PDB entry 7Q54 | electron microscopy, 8.90 A resolution (very low resolution: no residue pairs are listed; an interface is given only as per-side residue counts) | chains Q and P of the 8 polymer chains in the assembly

[Chain Q]
Protein: Glyceraldehyde-3-phosphate dehydrogenase B, chloroplastic
From: Spinacia oleracea
Notes: EC 1.2.1.13
Reference sequence: P12860 (G3PB_SPIOL); the construct lacks a stretch of the UniProt sequence and is renumbered around it, so the offset changes along the chain: -83 to 18 = UniProt 1-102; 19-34 = UniProt 105-120; 36-60 = UniProt 121-145; 61-122 = UniProt 147-208; 4 more segments
Amino-acid sequence (451 residues; numbered -83 to 362 plus 7 insertion-coded residues; 2 numbers in that range are skipped by the numbering (no residue carries them; nothing is unmodelled there); the number before each row is that of its first residue; a row labelled like 18A-18B holds insertion residues (18A, then the next letters in order); numbers below 1 keep their minus sign (Met-83 is residue -83)):
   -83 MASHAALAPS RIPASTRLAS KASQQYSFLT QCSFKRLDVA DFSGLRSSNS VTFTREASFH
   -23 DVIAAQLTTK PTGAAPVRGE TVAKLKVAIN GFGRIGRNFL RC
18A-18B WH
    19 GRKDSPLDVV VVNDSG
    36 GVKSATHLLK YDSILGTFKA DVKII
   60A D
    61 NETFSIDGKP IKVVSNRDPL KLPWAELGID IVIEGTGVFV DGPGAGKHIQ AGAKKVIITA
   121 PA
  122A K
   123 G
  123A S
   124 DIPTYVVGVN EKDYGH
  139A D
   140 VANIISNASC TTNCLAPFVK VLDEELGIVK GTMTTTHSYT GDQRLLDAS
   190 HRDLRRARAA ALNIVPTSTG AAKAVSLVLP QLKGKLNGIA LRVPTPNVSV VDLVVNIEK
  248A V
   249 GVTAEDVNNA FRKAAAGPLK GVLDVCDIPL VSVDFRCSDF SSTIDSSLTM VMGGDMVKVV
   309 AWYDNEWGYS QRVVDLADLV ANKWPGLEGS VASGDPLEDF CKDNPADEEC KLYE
Not modelled in the structure: -83 to -1, 335-362
Curated features (UniProtKB/Swiss-Prot):
  - active site: Cys149 (Nucleophile)
  - binding site (NADP(+)): Arg10, Ile11, Asp32, Arg77, Asn313
  - binding site (D-glyceraldehyde 3-phosphate): Ser148 to Thr150, Thr179, Arg195, Thr208, Gly209, Arg231
  - site: His176 (Activates thiol group during catalysis)
Ligand contacts: NAD (nicotinamide-adenine-dinucleotide): Asn6, Gly7, Phe8, Gly9, Arg10, Ile11, Gly12, Arg13, Asn31, Asn76, Arg77, Gly95, Thr96, Gly97, Val98, Phe99, Thr119, Ala120, Ser148, His176, Gly180, Asn313, Glu314, Tyr317
From the paper describing this entry:
  - catalytic residues: Cys149 (citing earlier work)

[Chain P]
Protein: Glyceraldehyde-3-phosphate dehydrogenase A, chloroplastic
From: Spinacia oleracea
Notes: EC 1.2.1.13
Reference sequence: P19866 (G3PA_SPIOL); the construct lacks a stretch of the UniProt sequence and is renumbered around it, so the offset changes along the chain: -65 to 18 = UniProt 1-84; 19-34 = UniProt 87-102; 36-60 = UniProt 103-127; 61-122 = UniProt 129-190; 2 more segments
Amino-acid sequence (402 residues; numbered -65 to 334 plus 4 insertion-coded residues; 2 numbers in that range are skipped by the numbering (no residue carries them; nothing is unmodelled there); the number before each row is that of its first residue; a row labelled like 18A-18B holds insertion residues (18A, then the next letters in order); numbers below 1 keep their minus sign (Met-65 is residue -65); X marks 1 residue of unknown identity (built as UNK)):
   -65 MASNMLSIAN PSLRVYNKGF SEFSGLHTSS LPFGRKGSDD LMAFVSFQTN AVGGKRSSQN
    -5 GVVEAKLKVA INGFGRIGRN FLRC
18A-18B WH
    19 GRKDSPLDVV VINDTG
    36 GVKQASHLLK YDSILGTFDA DVKTA
   60A G
    61 DSAISVDGKV IKVVSDRNPV NLPWGDMGID LVIEGTGVFV DRDGAGKHLQ AGAKKVLITA
   121 PG
  122A K
   123 GDIPTYVVGV NEEGYTHADT IISNASCTTN CLAPFVKVLD QKFGIIKGTM TTTHSYTGDQ
   183 RLLDAS
   190 HRDLRRARAA CLNIVPTSTG AAKAVALVLP NLKGKLNGIA LRVPTPNVSV VDLVVQVSKK
   250 TFAEEVNAAF RESADNELKG ILSVCDEPLV SIDFRCTDVS STIDSSLTMV MGDDMVKVIA
   310 WYDNEWGYSQ RVVDLADIVA NKWQX
Not modelled in the structure: -65 to -1
Construct notes: insertion (334)
Curated features (UniProtKB/Swiss-Prot):
  - active site: Cys149 (Nucleophile)
  - binding site (NADP(+)): Arg10, Ile11, Asp32, Arg77, Asn313
  - binding site (D-glyceraldehyde 3-phosphate): Ser148 to Thr150, Thr179, Arg195, Thr208, Gly209, Arg231
  - site: His176 (Activates thiol group during catalysis)
Ligand contacts: NAD (nicotinamide-adenine-dinucleotide): Asn6, Gly7, Phe8, Gly9, Arg10, Ile11, Gly12, Asn31, Asp32, Thr33, Asp76, Arg77, Leu82, Glu94, Gly95, Thr96, Gly97, Phe99, Val100, Thr119, Ala120, Ser148, Cys149, His176, Thr179, Asp181, Thr208, Arg231, Asn313, Glu314, Tyr317

[How chain Q and chain P interact]
At this resolution (9 A) residue pairs are not listed: 26 residues of chain Q and 21 of chain P lie at the interface.

[In short]
Chain Q and chain P form an interface of 26 and 21 residues respectively. Bound to chain Q: NAD. Ligands of
chain P: NAD. UniProt lists active-site residue Cys149(Q), 5 NADP+-binding residues and 8 D-glyceraldehyde
3-phosphate-binding residues on chain Q; active-site residue Cys149(P) on chain P. The paper reports the
catalytic residue Cys149(Q).
Chain Q is Glyceraldehyde-3-phosphate dehydrogenase B, chloroplastic and chain P is Glyceraldehyde-3-phosphate
dehydrogenase A, chloroplastic, both from Spinacia oleracea; the structure, Single Particle Cryo-EM structure
of photosynthetic A4B4-glyceraldehyde 3-phosphate dehydrogenase from Spinacia oleracia, was determined by
electron microscopy (same publication as 7Q53, 7Q55, 7Q56 and 7Q57).
